PDB entry 4B8M | X-ray diffraction, 1.85 A resolution | chains A and D

# Chain A
Name: Aurora kinase B-A
Source organism: Xenopus laevis
Notes: EC 2.7.11.1
UniProtKB: Q6DE08 (AUKBA_XENLA); residue numbers follow UniProt; this construct covers 78-361
Chain sequence (286 residues; row label = number of the first residue in the row):
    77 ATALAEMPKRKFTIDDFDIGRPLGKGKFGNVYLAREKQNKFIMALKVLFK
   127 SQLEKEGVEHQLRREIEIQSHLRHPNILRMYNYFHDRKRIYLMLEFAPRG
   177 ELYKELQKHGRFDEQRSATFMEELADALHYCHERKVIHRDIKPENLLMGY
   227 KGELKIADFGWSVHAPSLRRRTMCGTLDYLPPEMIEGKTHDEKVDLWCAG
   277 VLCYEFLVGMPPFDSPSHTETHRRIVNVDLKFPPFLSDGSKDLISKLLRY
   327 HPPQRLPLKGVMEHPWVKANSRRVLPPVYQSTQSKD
Unresolved in the structure: 77-86, 358-362
Modified positions: T248 (phosphothreonine; TPO)
Construct notes: expression tag (77, 362)
Small-molecule neighbours: VX-680 (VX6; cyclopropanecarboxylic acid {4-[4-(4-methyl-piperazin-1-yl)-6-(5-methyl-2H-pyrazol-3-ylamino)-pyrimidin-2-ylsulfanyl]-phenyl}-amide): L99, G100, V107, A120, K122, L154, L170, E171, F172, A173, P174, R175, G176, E177, L223, A233, D234
UniProt features mapped onto this chain:
  - active site: D216 (Proton acceptor)
  - binding site (ATP): L99 to V107, K122

# Chain D
Name: Inner centromere protein A
Source organism: Xenopus laevis
UniProtKB: O13024 (INCEA_XENLA); residue numbers follow UniProt; this construct covers 797-840
Chain sequence (44 residues; row label = number of the first residue in the row):
   797 PIPAWASGNLLTQAIRQQYYKPIDVDRMYGTIDSPKLEELFNKS
Unresolved in the structure: 797
UniProt features mapped onto this chain:
  - mutagenesis: F837 (F837A: Disrupts interaction with aurkb-a)

# Interface between chain A and chain D
Residue-residue contacts - 83 pairs, chain A then chain D:
  K87(A) - D829(D)
  K87(A) - P831(D)
  F88(A) - Y825(D)  hydrophobic
  F88(A) - I828(D)  hydrophobic
  D94(A) - W801(D)
  I95(A) - P799(D)
  G96(A) - I798(D)
  G96(A) - P799(D)
  G96(A) - W801(D)
  G96(A) - A802(D)
  R97(A) - I798(D)
  R97(A) - A802(D)  hydrogen bond (side chain-backbone)
  R97(A) - L807(D)
  L109(A) - L807(D)  hydrophobic
  A110(A) - W801(D)
  R111(A) - W801(D)
  E112(A) - Y825(D)
  Q114(A) - M824(D)
  N115(A) - M824(D)  hydrogen bond
  N115(A) - Y825(D)
  F117(A) - Q814(D)
  F117(A) - I819(D)  hydrophobic
  F117(A) - V821(D)  hydrophobic
  F117(A) - Y825(D)
  I118(A) - W801(D)  hydrophobic
  I118(A) - L807(D)  hydrophobic
  I118(A) - A810(D)  hydrophobic
  I118(A) - I811(D)  hydrophobic
  I118(A) - Q814(D)  hydrogen bond (backbone-side chain)
  M119(A) - Y825(D)
  K126(A) - L836(D)
  K126(A) - F837(D)
  K126(A) - N838(D)  hydrogen bond (side chain-backbone)
  L129(A) - F837(D)  hydrophobic
  E135(A) - F837(D)
  R139(A) - L833(D)
  R139(A) - E834(D)
  I142(A) - L833(D)  hydrophobic
  I142(A) - L836(D)  hydrophobic
  E143(A) - L833(D)
  R149(A) - D822(D)  salt bridge
  R155(A) - V821(D)
  R155(A) - D822(D)  salt bridge
  Y157(A) - V821(D)  hydrophobic
  Y157(A) - Y825(D)
  N158(A) - Y825(D)  hydrogen bond (side chain-backbone)
  N158(A) - I828(D)  hydrogen bond (side chain-backbone)
  N158(A) - D829(D)
  N158(A) - S830(D)
  Y159(A) - S830(D)
  Y159(A) - P831(D)
  Y159(A) - L833(D)
  F160(A) - P831(D)  hydrophobic
  H161(A) - P831(D)
  H161(A) - E835(D)
  H161(A) - L836(D)
  H161(A) - N838(D)
  H161(A) - K839(D)
  H161(A) - S840(D)
  D162(A) - S840(D)
  R163(A) - S840(D)  hydrogen bond (backbone-side chain)
  I166(A) - L836(D)
  I166(A) - F837(D)  hydrophobic
  M169(A) - Y825(D)  hydrophobic
  F172(A) - I811(D)  hydrophobic
  P174(A) - I811(D)  hydrophobic
  Y226(A) - I811(D)  hydrophobic
  Y226(A) - R812(D)  hydrogen bond
  Y226(A) - Y815(D)  hydrophobic
  Y226(A) - Y816(D)  hydrophobic
  K227(A) - Y815(D)
  K227(A) - Y816(D)
  E229(A) - Y815(D)
  P352(A) - Y815(D)
  P353(A) - Y815(D)
  P353(A) - P818(D)
  V354(A) - P818(D)
  Y355(A) - P818(D)
  Y355(A) - I819(D)
  Y355(A) - D820(D)
  Q356(A) - Y816(D)
  Q356(A) - K817(D)
  Q356(A) - P818(D)  hydrogen bond (side chain-backbone)
Also at the interface, not in a pair above, chain A (47 interface residues in all): K116, E130, L138, V350, L351
Also at the interface, not in a pair above, chain D (32 interface residues in all): G826

# In short
47 residues of chain A and 32 residues of chain D are in contact; the contacts include 9 hydrogen bonds and 2
salt bridges. Among the polar pairs are R149(A)-D822(D), R155(A)-D822(D) and R97(A)-A802(D). Chain A binds
VX-680.
Chain A is Aurora kinase B-A and chain D is Inner centromere protein A, both from Xenopus laevis; the
structure, Aurora B kinase in complex with VX-680, was determined by X-ray diffraction.
